PDB entry 8REB | electron microscopy, 3.40 A resolution | chains T and C of the 9 polymer chains in the assembly

[Chain T]
Molecule: 52-nt DNA strand
Organism: Klebsiella oxytoca
Sequence (52 nucleotides; numbered -22 to 29; the number before each row is that of its first residue; numbers below 1 keep their minus sign (DA-22 is residue -22)):
   -22 AATGTGCAAC AGCATGATCG CGGCAAGCTG ATCGTGCAAA AGTCGTGCCA GC

[Chain C]
Protein: DNA-directed RNA polymerase subunit beta
Organism: Escherichia coli K-12
Reference sequence: P0A8V2 (RPOB_ECOLI); residues 1-1341 here = UniProt positions 1-1341
Chain sequence (1341 residues; each row starts with the number of its first residue):
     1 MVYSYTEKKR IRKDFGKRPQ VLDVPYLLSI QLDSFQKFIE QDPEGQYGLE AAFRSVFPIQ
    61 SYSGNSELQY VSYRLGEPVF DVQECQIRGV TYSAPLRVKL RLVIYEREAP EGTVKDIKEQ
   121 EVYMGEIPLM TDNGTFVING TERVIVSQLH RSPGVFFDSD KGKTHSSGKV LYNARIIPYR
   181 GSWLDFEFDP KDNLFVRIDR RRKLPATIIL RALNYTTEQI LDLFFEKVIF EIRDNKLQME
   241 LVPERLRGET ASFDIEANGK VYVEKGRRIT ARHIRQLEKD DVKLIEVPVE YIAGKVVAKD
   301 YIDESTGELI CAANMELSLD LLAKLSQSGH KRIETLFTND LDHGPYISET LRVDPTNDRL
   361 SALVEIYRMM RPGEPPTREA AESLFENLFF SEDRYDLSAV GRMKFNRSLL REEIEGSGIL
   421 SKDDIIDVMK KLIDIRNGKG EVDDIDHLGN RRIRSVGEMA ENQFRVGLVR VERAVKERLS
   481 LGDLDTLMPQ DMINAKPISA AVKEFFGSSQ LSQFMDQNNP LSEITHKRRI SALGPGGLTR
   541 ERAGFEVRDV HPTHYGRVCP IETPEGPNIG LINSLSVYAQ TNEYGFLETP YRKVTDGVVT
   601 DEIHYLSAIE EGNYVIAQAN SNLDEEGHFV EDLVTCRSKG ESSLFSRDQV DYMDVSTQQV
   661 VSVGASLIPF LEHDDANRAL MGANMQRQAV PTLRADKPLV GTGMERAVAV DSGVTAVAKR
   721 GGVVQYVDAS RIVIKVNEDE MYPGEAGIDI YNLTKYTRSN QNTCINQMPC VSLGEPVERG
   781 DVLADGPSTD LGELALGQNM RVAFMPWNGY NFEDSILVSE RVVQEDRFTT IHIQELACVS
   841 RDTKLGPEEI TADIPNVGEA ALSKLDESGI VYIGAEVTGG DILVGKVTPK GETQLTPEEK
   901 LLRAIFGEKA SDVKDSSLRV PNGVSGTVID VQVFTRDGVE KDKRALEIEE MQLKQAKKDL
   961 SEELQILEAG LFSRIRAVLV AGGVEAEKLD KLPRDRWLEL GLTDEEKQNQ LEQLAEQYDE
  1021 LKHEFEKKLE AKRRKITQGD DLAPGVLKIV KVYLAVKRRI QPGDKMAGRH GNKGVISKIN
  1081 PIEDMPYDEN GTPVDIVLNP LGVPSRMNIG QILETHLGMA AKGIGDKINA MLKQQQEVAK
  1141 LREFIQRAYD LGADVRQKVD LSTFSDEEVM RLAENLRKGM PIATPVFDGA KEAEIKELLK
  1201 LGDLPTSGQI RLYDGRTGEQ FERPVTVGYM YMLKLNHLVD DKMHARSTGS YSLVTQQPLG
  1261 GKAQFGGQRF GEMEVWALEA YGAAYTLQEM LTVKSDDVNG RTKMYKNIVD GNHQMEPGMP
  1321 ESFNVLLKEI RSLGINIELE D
UniProt features mapped onto this chain:
  - modified residue (N6-acetyllysine): Lys1022, Lys1200
  - mutagenesis: Ile561 (I561S: Resistant to antibiotics salinamide A and B), Ile569 (I569S: Resistant to antibiotics salinamide A and B), Ala665 (A665E: Resistant to antibiotics salinamide A and B), Asp675 (D675A/G: Resistant to antibiotics salinamide A and B), Asn677 (N677H/K: Resistant to antibiotics salinamide A and B), Leu680 (L680M: Resistant to antibiotics salinamide A and B), Glu813 (E813K: Disrupts the enzyme's active center)

[Interface between chain T and chain C]
Contacting residue pairs - 13 pairs, chain T then chain C:
  DC-4(T) - Met1273(C)  sugar contact
  DG-3(T) - Arg1269(C)  salt bridge to the phosphate
  DG-3(T) - Gly1271(C)  phosphate contact
  DC-2(T) - Gln1268(C)  sugar contact
  DC-2(T) - Arg1269(C)  phosphate contact
  DG-1(T) - Gly1261(C)  phosphate contact
  DG-1(T) - Lys1262(C)  hydrogen bond to the phosphate
  DC1(T) - Phe514(C)  phosphate contact
  DC1(T) - Asn762(C)  phosphate contact
  DA2(T) - Arg143(C)  sugar contact
  DA2(T) - Phe514(C)  phosphate contact
  DA3(T) - Asn139(C)  phosphate contact
  DA3(T) - Ser508(C)  sugar contact
Also at the interface, not in a pair above, chain T (10 interface residues in all): DA-12, DG0, DG4
Also at the interface, not in a pair above, chain C (15 interface residues in all): Thr141, Asp189, Gly1267, Glu1272

[In short]
The interface between chain T and chain C involves 10 residues on one side and 15 on the other, with 1
hydrogen bond and 1 salt bridge. Polar pairs include DG-1(T)-Lys1262(C) and DG-3(T)-Arg1269(C). From UniProt:
7 mutagenesis sites on chain C.
Chain T is a 52-nt DNA strand (Klebsiella oxytoca) and chain C is DNA-directed RNA polymerase subunit beta
(Escherichia coli K-12); the structure, Cryo-EM structure of bacterial RNA polymerase-sigma54 initial
transcribing complex - 6nt complex, was determined by electron microscopy together with 8RE4, 8REA, 8REC, 8RED
and 8REE from the same study.
